Entry 7C4J (electron microscopy, 2.89 A resolution); this record covers chains H and I of the 12 polymer chains in the assembly.

Chain H:
Name: Transcription regulatory protein SNF2
Source organism: Saccharomyces cerevisiae S288C
Notes: EC 3.6.4.-
UniProt: P22082 (SNF2_YEAST); numbering as in UniProt (aligned over 1-1703)
Sequence (1703 residues; row label = number of the first residue in the row):
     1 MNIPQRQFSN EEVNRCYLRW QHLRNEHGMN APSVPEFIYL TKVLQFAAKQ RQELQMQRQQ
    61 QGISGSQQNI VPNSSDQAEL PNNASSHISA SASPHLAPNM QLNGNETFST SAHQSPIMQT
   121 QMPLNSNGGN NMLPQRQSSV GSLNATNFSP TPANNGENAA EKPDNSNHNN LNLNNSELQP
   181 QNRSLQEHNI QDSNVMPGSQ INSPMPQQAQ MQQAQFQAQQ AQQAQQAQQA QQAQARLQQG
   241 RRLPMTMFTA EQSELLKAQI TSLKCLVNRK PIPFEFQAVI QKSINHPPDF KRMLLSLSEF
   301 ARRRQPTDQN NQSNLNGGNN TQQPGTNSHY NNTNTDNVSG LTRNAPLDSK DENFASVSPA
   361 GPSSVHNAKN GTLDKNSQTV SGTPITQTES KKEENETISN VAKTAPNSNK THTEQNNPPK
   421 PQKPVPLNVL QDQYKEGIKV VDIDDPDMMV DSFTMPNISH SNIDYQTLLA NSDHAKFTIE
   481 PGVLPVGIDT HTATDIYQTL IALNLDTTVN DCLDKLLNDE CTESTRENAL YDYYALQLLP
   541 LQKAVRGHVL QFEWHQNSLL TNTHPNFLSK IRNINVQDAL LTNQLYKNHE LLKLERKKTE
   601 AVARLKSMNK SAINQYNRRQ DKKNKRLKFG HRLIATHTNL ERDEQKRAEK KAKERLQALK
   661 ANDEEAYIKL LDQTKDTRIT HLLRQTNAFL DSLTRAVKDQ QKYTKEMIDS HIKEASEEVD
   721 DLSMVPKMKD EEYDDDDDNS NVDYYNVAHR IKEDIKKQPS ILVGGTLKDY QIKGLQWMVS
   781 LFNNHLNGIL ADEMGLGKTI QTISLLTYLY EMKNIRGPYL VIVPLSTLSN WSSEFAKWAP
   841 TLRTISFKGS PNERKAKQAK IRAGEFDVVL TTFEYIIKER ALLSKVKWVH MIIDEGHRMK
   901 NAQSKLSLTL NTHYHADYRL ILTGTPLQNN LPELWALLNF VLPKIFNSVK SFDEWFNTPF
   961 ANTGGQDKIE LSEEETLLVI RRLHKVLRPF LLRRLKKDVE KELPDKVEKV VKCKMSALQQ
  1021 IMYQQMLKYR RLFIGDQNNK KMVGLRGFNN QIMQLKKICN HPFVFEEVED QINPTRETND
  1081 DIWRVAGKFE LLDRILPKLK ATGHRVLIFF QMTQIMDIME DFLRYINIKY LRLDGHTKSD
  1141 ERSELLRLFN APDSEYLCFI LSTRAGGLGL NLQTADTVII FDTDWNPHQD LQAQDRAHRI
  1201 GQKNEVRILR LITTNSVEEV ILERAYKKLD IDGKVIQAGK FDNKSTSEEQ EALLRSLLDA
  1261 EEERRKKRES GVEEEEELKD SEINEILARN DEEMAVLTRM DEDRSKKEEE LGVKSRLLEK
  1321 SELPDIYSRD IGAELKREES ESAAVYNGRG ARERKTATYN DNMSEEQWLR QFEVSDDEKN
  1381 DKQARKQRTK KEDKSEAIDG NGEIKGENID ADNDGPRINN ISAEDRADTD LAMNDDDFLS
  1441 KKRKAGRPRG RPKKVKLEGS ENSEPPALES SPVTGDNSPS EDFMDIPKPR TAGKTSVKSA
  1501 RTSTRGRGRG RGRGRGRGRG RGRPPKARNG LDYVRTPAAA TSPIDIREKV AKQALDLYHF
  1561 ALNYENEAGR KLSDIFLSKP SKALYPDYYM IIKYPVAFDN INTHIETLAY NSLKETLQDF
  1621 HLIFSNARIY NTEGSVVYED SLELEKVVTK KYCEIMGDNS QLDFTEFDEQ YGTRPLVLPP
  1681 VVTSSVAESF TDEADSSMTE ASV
Not modelled in the structure: 1-417, 660-1703
Swiss-Prot annotation at these positions:
  - DNA-binding region: G1446 to K1456 (A.T hook 1), T1502 to R1513 (A.T hook 2), G1516 to K1526 (A.T hook 3)
  - motif: D894 to H897 (DEGH box)
  - binding site (ATP): D792 to T799
  - modified residue: S358 (Phosphoserine), T383 (Phosphothreonine), S716 (Phosphoserine), S1340 (Phosphoserine)
  - cross-link: K543 (Glycyl lysine isopeptide (Lys-Gly) (interchain with G-Cter in ubiquitin))

Chain I:
Name: SWI/SNF chromatin-remodeling complex subunit SWI1
Source organism: Saccharomyces cerevisiae S288C
UniProt: P09547 (SWI1_YEAST); residues 1-1314 here = UniProt positions 1-1314
Sequence (1314 residues; numbered 1 to 1314; the number before each row is that of its first residue):
     1 MDFFNLNNNN NNNNTTTTTT TTNNNNTNNN NTNNNNNPAN NTNNNNSTGH SSNTNNNTNN
    61 NNTNTGASGV DDFQNFFDPK PFDQNLDSNN NNSNSNNNDN NNSNTVASST NFTSPTAVVN
   121 NAAPANVTGG KAANFIQNQS PQFNSPYDSN NSNTNLNSLS PQAILAKNSI IDSSNLPLQA
   181 QQQLYGGNNN NNSTGIANDN VITPHFITNV QSISQNSSSS TPNTNSNSTP NANQQFLPFN
   241 NSASNNGNLT SNQLISNYAA SNSMDRSSSA SNEFVPNTSD NNNNSNNHNM RNNSNNKTSN
   301 NNNVTAVPAA TPANTNNSTS NANTVFSERA AMFAALQQKQ QQRFQALQQQ QQQQQNQQQQ
   361 NQQPQQQQQQ QQNPKFLQSQ RQQQQRSILQ SLNPALQEKI STELNNKQYE LFMKSLIENC
   421 KKRNMPLQSI PEIGNRKINL FYLYMLVQKF GGADQVTRTQ QWSMVAQRLQ ISDYQQLESI
   481 YFRILLPYER HMISQEGIKE TQAKRIFLQQ FLQELLKKVQ QQQQAAALAN ANNNINSASS
   541 APTPAAPGAS VPATAAPGTE AGIVPVSANT PKSLNSNINI NVNNNNIGQQ QVKKPRKQRV
   601 KKKTKKELEL ERKEREDFQK RQQKLLEDQQ RQQKLLLETK LRQQYEIELK KLPKVYKRSI
   661 VRNYKPLINR LKHYNGYDIN YISKIGEKID SNKPIFLFAP ELGAINLHAL SMSLQSKNLG
   721 EINTALNTLL VTSADSNLKI SLVKYPELLD SLAILGMNLL SNLSQNVVPY HRNTSDYYYE
   781 DAGSNQYYVT QHDKMVDKIF EKVNNNATLT PNDSNDEKVT ILVDSLTGNQ LPTPTPTEME
   841 PDLDTECFIS MQSTSPAVKQ WDLLPEPIRF LPNQFPLKIH RTPYLTSLKK IKDEIDDPFT
   901 KINTRGAEDP KVLINDQLST ISMILRNISF SDNNSRIMSR NFYLKRFISD LLWLVLIHPE
   961 NFTCNRKILN FKKDLVIVLS NISHLLEIAS SIDCLLILIL VISFGQPKLN PMASSSSFGS
  1021 ESLTFNEFQL QWGKYQTFGV DILAKLFSLE KPNLNYFKSI LLNKNTGNNL YDRNSNNNHK
  1081 DKKLLRRLLN LYNDNNKNNN NRHNLLNDVV SFLFSAIPLQ QVLSQSADPS LLIDQFSPVI
  1141 SQSLTSILVI VQKILPLSNE VFEISENNSD SNSNNNGNKD SSFNFNKNLP FVWLSSEENI
  1201 GSGLLKLSEI ILNINNSTSK NTLLQQQNYS KVLLPSINIS CVQLIKCLVE KSICFENCLN
  1261 NDPEILKKIA SIPNLFPTDL EIFQLFTNPS VDIQIINQYQ LLYNLKNDIL TNLE
Not modelled in the structure: 1-658, 779-789, 810-856, 1010-1019, 1064-1076, 1095-1099, 1126-1128, 1156-1182, 1215-1230
Swiss-Prot annotation at these positions:
  - zinc finger: C1241 to C1258 (C4-type)

How chain H and chain I interact:
Residue-residue contacts - 113 pairs, chain H then chain I:
  L427(H) - N663(I)
  L430(H) - V661(I)  hydrophobic
  I438(H) - S659(I)
  K439(H) - I660(I)
  K439(H) - V661(I)  hydrogen bond (backbone-backbone)
  V440(H) - V661(I)
  V441(H) - I660(I)  hydrophobic
  V441(H) - V661(I)  hydrogen bond (backbone-backbone)
  V441(H) - R662(I)
  V441(H) - N663(I)  hydrogen bond (backbone-backbone)
  D442(H) - N663(I)
  D442(H) - K665(I)
  I443(H) - R662(I)
  I443(H) - N663(I)  hydrogen bond (backbone-backbone)
  D444(H) - K665(I)
  D445(H) - Y664(I)
  P446(H) - Y664(I)
  V450(H) - R662(I)
  V450(H) - Y664(I)  hydrophobic
  D451(H) - I660(I)
  D451(H) - V661(I)
  D451(H) - R662(I)  hydrogen bond (backbone-backbone)
  S452(H) - R662(I)  hydrogen bond (backbone-backbone)
  S452(H) - N663(I)
  S452(H) - Y664(I)  hydrogen bond (backbone-backbone)
  F453(H) - N663(I)
  F453(H) - Y664(I)
  T454(H) - N663(I)  hydrogen bond
  T454(H) - Y664(I)  hydrogen bond (backbone-backbone)
  T454(H) - K665(I)
  T454(H) - P666(I)
  H474(H) - L671(I)  hydrogen bond (side chain-backbone)
  H474(H) - H673(I)
  H474(H) - Y674(I)
  A475(H) - R670(I)  hydrogen bond (backbone-side chain)
  F477(H) - R670(I)
  F477(H) - L671(I)  hydrophobic
  T478(H) - I668(I)
  T478(H) - N669(I)
  I479(H) - I668(I)
  I479(H) - N669(I)  hydrogen bond (backbone-backbone)
  I479(H) - L671(I)  hydrophobic
  E480(H) - P666(I)
  E480(H) - L667(I)
  E480(H) - I668(I)
  P481(H) - L667(I)
  H491(H) - Y677(I)
  E553(H) - H771(I)  salt bridge
  W554(H) - A907(I)  hydrophobic
  W554(H) - E908(I)
  Q556(H) - L719(I)
  Q556(H) - G720(I)
  Q556(H) - N723(I)  hydrogen bond (backbone-side chain)
  N557(H) - L719(I)
  N557(H) - N723(I)
  N557(H) - G906(I)
  N557(H) - A907(I)
  N557(H) - L913(I)
  S558(H) - N727(I)  hydrogen bond (backbone-side chain)
  L559(H) - N727(I)
  L559(H) - D916(I)
  L559(H) - Q917(I)
  L559(H) - T920(I)
  L560(H) - F696(I)  hydrophobic
  L560(H) - N727(I)  hydrogen bond (backbone-side chain)
  L560(H) - V731(I)  hydrophobic
  T561(H) - D916(I)
  T561(H) - T920(I)
  T561(H) - M923(I)
  N562(H) - R905(I)  hydrogen bond (backbone-side chain)
  N562(H) - G906(I)
  N562(H) - D916(I)  hydrogen bond
  H564(H) - I695(I)
  P565(H) - R966(I)  hydrogen bond (backbone-side chain)
  N566(H) - R966(I)
  F567(H) - A734(I)  hydrophobic
  S569(H) - R926(I)
  S569(H) - N927(I)
  K570(H) - S733(I)
  K570(H) - D735(I)  hydrogen bond (side chain-backbone)
  K570(H) - N927(I)
  K570(H) - F930(I)
  I571(H) - R926(I)
  I571(H) - I977(I)  hydrophobic
  I571(H) - Y1035(I)  hydrophobic
  I571(H) - F1038(I)  hydrophobic
  R572(H) - F930(I)
  R572(H) - S980(I)
  R572(H) - N981(I)
  R572(H) - F1038(I)
  N573(H) - K1034(I)
  I574(H) - T1037(I)
  I574(H) - F1038(I)  hydrophobic
  I574(H) - D1041(I)
  I574(H) - P1138(I)
  I574(H) - Q1142(I)
  N575(H) - P1138(I)
  D578(H) - D1041(I)
  D578(H) - K1045(I)  salt bridge
  D578(H) - Q1142(I)
  A579(H) - L1233(I)  hydrophobic
  L580(H) - L1233(I)  hydrophobic
  T582(H) - A1044(I)
  T582(H) - K1045(I)
  T582(H) - Q1142(I)  hydrogen bond
  L585(H) - S1048(I)
  Y586(H) - A1044(I)  hydrogen bond (side chain-backbone)
  Y586(H) - F1047(I)
  Y586(H) - S1048(I)
  Y586(H) - T1145(I)
  Y586(H) - V1149(I)
  H589(H) - S1048(I)
  H589(H) - L1049(I)
Also at the interface, not in a pair above, chain H (57 interface residues in all): H555, T563, L568, V576, L581, N583
Also at the interface, not in a pair above, chain I (65 interface residues in all): K672, N718, L726, L730, V912, H984, S1141

In short:
Chain H and chain I form an interface of 57 and 65 residues respectively; the contacts include 21 hydrogen
bonds and 2 salt bridges. Polar pairs include E553(H)-H771(I), D578(H)-K1045(I) and T454(H)-N663(I). From
UniProt: a DNA-binding region and 8 ATP-binding residues on chain H.
Chain H is Transcription regulatory protein SNF2 and chain I is SWI/SNF chromatin-remodeling complex subunit
SWI1, both from Saccharomyces cerevisiae S288C; the structure, Cryo-EM structure of the yeast Swi/Snf complex
in a nucleosome free state, was determined by electron microscopy.
